4Y70 - chains D and E of the 32 polymer chains in the assembly; structure by X-ray diffraction, 2.40 A resolution.

Chain D:
Name: Proteasome subunit alpha type-5
Organism: Saccharomyces cerevisiae
Notes: EC 3.4.25.1
Reference sequence: P32379 (PSA5_YEAST); residues -7 to 252 here correspond to UniProt positions 1-260 (UniProt number = residue number + 8)
Chain sequence (260 residues; row label = number of the first residue in the row; numbers below 1 keep their minus sign (Met-7 is residue -7)):
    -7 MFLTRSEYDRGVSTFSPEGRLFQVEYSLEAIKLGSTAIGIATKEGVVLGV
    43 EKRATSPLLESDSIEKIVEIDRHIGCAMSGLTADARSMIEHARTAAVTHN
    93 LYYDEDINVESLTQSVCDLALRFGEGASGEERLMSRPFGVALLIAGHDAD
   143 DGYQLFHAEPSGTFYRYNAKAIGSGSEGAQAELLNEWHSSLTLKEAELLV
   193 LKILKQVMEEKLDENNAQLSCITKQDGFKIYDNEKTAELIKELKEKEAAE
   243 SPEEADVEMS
Unresolved in the structure: -7 to 0, 118-124, 243-252

Chain E:
Name: Proteasome subunit alpha type-6
Organism: Saccharomyces cerevisiae
Notes: EC 3.4.25.1
Reference sequence: P40302 (PSA6_YEAST); residues 0-233 here correspond to UniProt positions 1-234 (UniProt number = residue number + 1)
Chain sequence (234 residues; row label = number of the first residue in the row; numbering starts at 0):
     0 MFRNNYDGDTVTFSPTGRLFQVEYALEAIKQGSVTVGLRSNTHAVLVALK
    50 RNADELSSYQKKIIKCDEHMGLSLAGLAPDARVLSNYLRQQCNYSSLVFN
   100 RKLAVERAGHLLCDKAQKNTQSYGGRPYGVGLLIIGYDKSGAHLLEFQPS
   150 GNVTELYGTAIGARSQGAKTYLERTLDTFIKIDGNPDELIKAGVEAISQS
   200 LRDESLTVDNLSIAIVGKDTPFTIYDGEAVAKYI
Unresolved in the structure: 0-2
Swiss-Prot annotation at these positions:
  - modified residue: Ser13 (Phosphoserine)
  - cross-link: Lys190 (Glycyl lysine isopeptide (Lys-Gly) (interchain with G-Cter in ubiquitin))

How chain D and chain E interact:
Pairs across the interface (44):
  Arg2(D) with Gly7(E)
  Gly3(D) with Gly7(E)
  Ser5(D) with Arg125(E)
  Thr6(D) with Gly7(E); Gln20(E)
  Phe7(D) with Gln20(E), hydrogen bond (backbone-side chain); Tyr23(E); Ala24(E), hydrophobic; Leu76(E), hydrophobic; Pro126(E); Gly128(E)
  Ser8(D) with Tyr23(E)
  Pro9(D) with Tyr23(E), hydrophobic; Glu26(E)
  Glu10(D) with Gln30(E)
  Gly11(D) with Tyr23(E); Ala27(E)
  Leu13(D) with Arg125(E)
  Gln106(D) with Arg81(E), hydrogen bond
  Asp110(D) with Arg81(E), salt bridge
  Leu113(D) with Pro78(E), hydrophobic; Asp79(E); Arg125(E)
  Ser153(D) with Pro78(E)
  Gly154(D) with Pro78(E)
  Thr155(D) with Gln59(E)
  Phe156(D) with Gln59(E)
  Tyr157(D) with Arg50(E), hydrogen bond (side chain-backbone); Ala52(E); Ser56(E); Ser57(E); Gln59(E)
  Arg158(D) with Leu55(E); Ser56(E); Ser57(E), hydrogen bond (backbone-backbone)
  Tyr159(D) with Ala52(E); Asp53(E); Leu55(E); Ser56(E)
  Asn160(D) with Leu55(E), hydrogen bond (backbone-backbone)
  Ala161(D) with Leu55(E)
  Gln172(D) with Asp53(E), hydrogen bond; Leu55(E)
  Leu175(D) with Leu55(E)
Also at the interface, not in a pair above, chain D (26 interface residues in all): Glu117, Leu176
Also at the interface, not in a pair above, chain E (26 interface residues in all): Asp6, Asn51, Glu54, Tyr122, Gly123

Summary:
Chain D and chain E each contribute 26 residues to their interface; the contacts include 6 hydrogen bonds and
1 salt bridge. Among the polar pairs are Asp110(D)-Arg81(E), Phe7(D)-Gln20(E) and Gln106(D)-Arg81(E).
Here chain D is Proteasome subunit alpha type-5 and chain E is Proteasome subunit alpha type-6, both from
Saccharomyces cerevisiae. Entry 4Y70 (Yeast 20S proteasome in complex with Ac-LAV-ep) was determined by X-ray
diffraction together with 4Y69, 4Y6A, 4Y6V, 4Y6Z, 4Y74, 4Y75 and 34 further entries from the same study.
